7Z4F - chains I and H of the 11 polymer chains in the assembly; structure by electron microscopy, 4.20 A resolution (low resolution: residue-level contacts below are approximate; hydrogen-bond / salt-bridge calls are withheld).

== Chain I (and H) ==
Molecule: Adaptor protein
Source organism: Escherichia phage vB_EcoP_SU10
Notes: chain H of this document is another copy of the same molecule, construct and numbering; everything in this record applies to it too
Reference sequence: A0A0B4N231 (A0A0B4N231_9CAUD); residues 1-250 here = UniProt positions 1-250
Sequence (250 residues; row label = number of the first residue in the row):
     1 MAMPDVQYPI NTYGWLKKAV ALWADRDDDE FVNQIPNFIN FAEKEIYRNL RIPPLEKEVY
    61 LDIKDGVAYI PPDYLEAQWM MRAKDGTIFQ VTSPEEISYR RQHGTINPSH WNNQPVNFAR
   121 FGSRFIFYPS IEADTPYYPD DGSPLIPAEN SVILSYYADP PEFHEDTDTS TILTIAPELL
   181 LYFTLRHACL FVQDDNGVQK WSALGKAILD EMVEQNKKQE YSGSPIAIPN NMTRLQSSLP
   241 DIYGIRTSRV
Not modelled in the structure: 1-3, 106-112, 234-250

== How chain I and chain H interact ==
Residue-residue contacts (68):
  V6(I) - Q34(H)
  Q7(I) - N37(H)
  Y8(I) - P36(H)
  Y8(I) - N37(H)
  Y8(I) - N40(H)
  Y8(I) - F163(H)
  I10(I) - N37(H)
  L22(I) - F191(H)
  W23(I) - F41(H)
  D25(I) - E30(H)
  P53(I) - R120(H)
  E56(I) - R120(H)
  E58(I) - R124(H)
  W79(I) - F121(H)
  W79(I) - G122(H)
  M81(I) - F121(H)
  D85(I) - R101(H)
  G86(I) - S98(H)
  T87(I) - S98(H)
  T87(I) - Q102(H)
  I88(I) - P94(H)
  I88(I) - E95(H)
  I88(I) - S98(H)
  T174(I) - K44(H)
  I175(I) - K44(H)
  I175(I) - R48(H)
  A176(I) - R48(H)
  E178(I) - F41(H)
  E178(I) - R48(H)
  Y182(I) - F41(H)
  Y182(I) - H187(H)
  K200(I) - L190(H)
  W201(I) - L190(H)
  L204(I) - R186(H)
  L204(I) - L190(H)
  I208(I) - R48(H)
  E211(I) - E45(H)
  E211(I) - R48(H)
  E211(I) - N49(H)
  M212(I) - R48(H)
  E214(I) - N49(H)
  Q215(I) - R48(H)
  Q215(I) - N49(H)
  Q215(I) - R51(H)
  K218(I) - E76(H)
  Q219(I) - Y74(H)
  Q219(I) - L75(H)
  Q219(I) - E76(H)
  Q219(I) - A77(H)
  E220(I) - R120(H)
  S222(I) - Y74(H)
  S222(I) - E76(H)
  S222(I) - A77(H)
  S222(I) - Q78(H)
  G223(I) - A77(H)
  G223(I) - Q78(H)
  G223(I) - W79(H)
  S224(I) - Q90(H)
  S224(I) - V91(H)
  I226(I) - Q90(H)
  I226(I) - V91(H)
  I226(I) - T92(H)
  P229(I) - T92(H)
  P229(I) - E96(H)
  N230(I) - E96(H)
  N231(I) - Y99(H)
  T233(I) - Y99(H)
  T233(I) - H103(H)
Other interface residues (no listed pair), chain I (44 interface residues in all): D5, P177, L181, N196
Other interface residues (no listed pair), chain H (44 interface residues in all): F38, Y47, F89, F118, E162, Q193, D195

== Summary ==
Chain I and chain H each contribute 44 residues to their interface.
Both chains are Adaptor protein (Escherichia phage vB_EcoP_SU10). Entry 7Z4F (Tail of phage SU10 genome
release intermediate) was determined by electron microscopy together with 7Z47 and 7Z4A from the same study.
